Entry 8WL2 (electron microscopy, 3.40 A resolution); this record covers chains AC and AH of the 213 polymer chains in the assembly.

# Chain AC
Molecule: Flagellar basal-body rod protein FlgF
Source organism: Salmonella enterica subsp. enterica serovar Typhimurium str. LT2
UniProtKB: P16323 (FLGF_SALTY); residue numbers follow UniProt; this construct covers 1-251
Chain sequence (251 residues; row label = number of the first residue in the row):
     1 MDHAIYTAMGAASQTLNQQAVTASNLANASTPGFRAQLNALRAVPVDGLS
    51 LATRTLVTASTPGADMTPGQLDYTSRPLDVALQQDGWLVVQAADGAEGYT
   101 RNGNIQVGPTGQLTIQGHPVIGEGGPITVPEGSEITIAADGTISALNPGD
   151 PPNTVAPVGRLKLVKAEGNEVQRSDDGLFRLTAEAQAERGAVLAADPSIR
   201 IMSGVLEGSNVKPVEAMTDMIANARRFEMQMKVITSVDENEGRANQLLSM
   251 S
Not modelled in the structure: 251

# Chain AH
Molecule: Flagellar basal-body rod protein FlgG
Source organism: Salmonella enterica subsp. enterica serovar Typhimurium str. LT2
UniProtKB: P0A1J3 (FLGG_SALTY); residues 1-260 here = UniProt positions 1-260
Chain sequence (260 residues; each row starts with the number of its first residue):
     1 MISSLWIAKTGLDAQQTNMDVIANNLANVSTNGFKRQRAVFEDLLYQTIR
    51 QPGAQSSEQTTLPSGLQIGTGVRPVATERLHSQGNLSQTNNSKDVAIKGQ
   101 GFFQVMLPDGTSAYTRDGSFQVDQNGQLVTAGGFQVQPAITIPANALSIT
   151 IGRDGVVSVTQQGQAAPVQVGQLNLTTFMNDTGLESIGENLYIETQSSGA
   201 PNESTPGLNGAGLLYQGYVETSNVNVAEELVNMIQVQRAYEINSKAVSTT
   251 DQMLQKLTQL
Not modelled in the structure: 56-59

# How chain AC and chain AH interact
Contacting residue pairs (83):
  Leu16(AC) - Ser4(AH)
  Leu16(AC) - Met253(AH)  hydrophobic
  Asn17(AC) - Leu66(AH)
  Gln19(AC) - Thr249(AH)
  Gln19(AC) - Thr250(AH)
  Ala20(AC) - Ser3(AH)
  Ala20(AC) - Ser4(AH)
  Ala20(AC) - Ile7(AH)
  Val21(AC) - Ile68(AH)  hydrophobic
  Ala23(AC) - Ile7(AH)
  Ser24(AC) - Ile7(AH)
  Ser24(AC) - Gly69(AH)
  Ser24(AC) - Thr70(AH)
  Ser24(AC) - Gly71(AH)
  Leu26(AC) - Ile242(AH)  hydrophobic
  Leu26(AC) - Asn243(AH)
  Ala27(AC) - Ile7(AH)
  Ala27(AC) - Gly11(AH)
  Ala27(AC) - Val72(AH)
  Asn28(AC) - Asp43(AH)
  Asn28(AC) - Gly71(AH)  hydrogen bond (side chain-backbone)
  Asn28(AC) - Val72(AH)
  Ser30(AC) - Gln15(AH)  hydrogen bond
  Ser30(AC) - Phe41(AH)
  Thr31(AC) - Phe41(AH)
  Thr31(AC) - Val72(AH)
  Pro32(AC) - Phe41(AH)
  Phe34(AC) - Asp43(AH)
  Phe34(AC) - Tyr46(AH)
  Gln37(AC) - Gln67(AH)
  Arg42(AC) - Leu62(AH)
  Arg42(AC) - Pro63(AH)
  Ala59(AC) - Arg50(AH)  hydrogen bond (backbone-side chain)
  Ala59(AC) - Leu66(AH)
  Ser60(AC) - Gly65(AH)
  Thr61(AC) - Gly65(AH)  hydrogen bond (side chain-backbone)
  Thr61(AC) - Leu66(AH)
  Thr61(AC) - Gln67(AH)  hydrogen bond (side chain-backbone)
  Pro62(AC) - Leu62(AH)  hydrophobic
  Pro62(AC) - Pro63(AH)  hydrophobic
  Gly63(AC) - Pro63(AH)
  Asp72(AC) - Glu228(AH)
  Thr74(AC) - Arg38(AH)
  Asp79(AC) - Arg38(AH)  salt bridge
  Asn104(AC) - Arg38(AH)  hydrogen bond
  Asn104(AC) - Val40(AH)
  Gln106(AC) - Glu78(AH)
  Val107(AC) - Asn180(AH)  hydrogen bond (backbone-side chain)
  Gly108(AC) - Asn180(AH)
  Pro109(AC) - Met179(AH)
  Pro109(AC) - Gln196(AH)
  Pro109(AC) - Ser197(AH)
  Gln116(AC) - Glu42(AH)
  Glu131(AC) - Met179(AH)
  Gly132(AC) - Met179(AH)
  Pro148(AC) - Gln100(AH)
  Pro148(AC) - Gly210(AH)
  Gly149(AC) - Gly210(AH)
  Gln172(AC) - Pro52(AH)
  Arg173(AC) - Tyr46(AH)  hydrogen bond
  Arg173(AC) - Gln67(AH)  hydrogen bond (backbone-side chain)
  Asp175(AC) - Leu45(AH)
  Asp175(AC) - Tyr46(AH)  hydrogen bond (backbone-backbone)
  Asp175(AC) - Thr48(AH)  hydrogen bond
  Asp175(AC) - Gln67(AH)  hydrogen bond
  Glu184(AC) - Gln55(AH)
  Leu206(AC) - Arg38(AH)
  Met217(AC) - Ile242(AH)  hydrophobic
  Met217(AC) - Lys245(AH)
  Met220(AC) - Lys245(AH)
  Met220(AC) - Ala246(AH)  hydrophobic
  Met220(AC) - Thr249(AH)
  Asn223(AC) - Met253(AH)
  Ala224(AC) - Thr249(AH)
  Ala224(AC) - Met253(AH)  hydrophobic
  Arg225(AC) - Gln252(AH)  hydrogen bond
  Phe227(AC) - Met253(AH)
  Phe227(AC) - Leu257(AH)  hydrophobic
  Glu228(AC) - Lys256(AH)
  Met231(AC) - Leu257(AH)  hydrophobic
  Met231(AC) - Leu260(AH)  hydrophobic
  Ile234(AC) - Leu260(AH)  hydrophobic
  Thr235(AC) - Leu260(AH)
Other interface residues (no listed pair), chain AC (59 interface residues in all): Thr15, Thr58, Gln70, Ser75, Arg76, Glu134, Ser174, Gly177, Pro213, Ile221
Other interface residues (no listed pair), chain AH (52 interface residues in all): Ala8, Ser64, Leu80, Thr182, Ser198, Asn209, Gln235

# Summary
Chain AC and chain AH form an interface of 59 and 52 residues respectively; the contacts include 13 hydrogen
bonds and 1 salt bridge. Polar contacts include Asp79(AC)-Arg38(AH), Asn28(AC)-Gly71(AH) and
Ser30(AC)-Gln15(AH).
Here chain AC is Flagellar basal-body rod protein FlgF and chain AH is Flagellar basal-body rod protein FlgG,
both from Salmonella enterica subsp. enterica serovar Typhimurium str. LT2. Entry 8WL2 (Cryo-EM structure of
the membrane-anchored part of the flagellar motor-hook complex in the CW state) was determined by electron
microscopy, deposited together with 8WHT, 8WIW, 8WK3, 8WK4, 8WKI, 8WKK and 11 further entries.
